6YTF - chains 3 and n of the 10 polymer chains in the assembly; structure by electron microscopy, 3.00 A resolution.

[Chain 3]
Molecule: 16S ribosomal RNA
From: Acinetobacter baumannii (strain ATCC 19606 / DSM 30007 / CIP 70.34 / JCM 6841 / NBRC 109757 / NCIMB 12457 / NCTC 12156 / 81)
Sequence (1544 nucleotides; each row starts with the number of its first residue):
     1 UUUAACUGAA GAGUUUGAUC AUGGCUCAGA UUGAACGCUG GCGGCAGGCU UAACACAUGC
    61 AAGUCGAGCG GGGGAAGGUA GCUUGCUACC GGACCUAGCG GCGGACGGGU GAGUAAUGCU
   121 UAGGAAUCUG CCUAUUAGUG GGGGACAACA UCUCGAAAGG GAUGCUAAUA CCGCAUACGU
   181 CCUACGGGAG AAAGCAGGGG AUCUUCGGAC CUUGCGCUAA UAGAUGAGCC UAAGUCGGAU
   241 UAGCUAGUUG GUGGGGUAAA GGCCUACCAA GGCGACGAUC UGUAGCGGGU CUGAGAGGAU
   301 GAUCCGCCAC ACUGGGACUG AGACACGGCC CAGACUCCUA CGGGAGGCAG CAGUGGGGAA
   361 UAUUGGACAA UGGGGGGAAC CCUGAUCCAG CCAUGCCGCG UGUGUGAAGA AGGCCUUAUG
   421 GUUGUAAAGC ACUUUAAGCG AGGAGGAGGC UACUUUAGUU AAUACCUAGA GAUAGUGGAC
   481 GUUACUCGCA GAAUAAGCAC CGGCUAACUC UGUGCCAGCA GCCGCGGUAA UACAGAGGGU
   541 GCGAGCGUUA AUCGGAUUUA CUGGGCGUAA AGCGUGCGUA GGCGGCUUAU UAAGUCGGAU
   601 GUGAAAUCCC CGAGCUUAAC UUGGGAAUUG CAUUCGAUAC UGGUGAGCUA GAGUAUGGGA
   661 GAGGAUGGUA GAAUUCCAGG UGUAGCGGUG AAAUGCGUAG AGAUCUGGAG GAAUACCGAU
   721 GGCGAAGGCA GCCAUCUGGC CUAAUACUGA CGCUGAGGUA CGAAAGCAUG GGGAGCAAAC
   781 AGGAUUAGAU ACCCUGGUAG UCCAUGCCGU AAACGAUGUC UACUAGCCGU UGGGGCCUUU
   841 GAGGCUUUAG UGGCGCAGCU AACGCGAUAA GUAGACCGCC UGGGGAGUAC GGUCGCAAGA
   901 CUAAAACUCA AAUGAAUUGA CGGGGGCCCG CACAAGCGGU GGAGCAUGUG GUUUAAUUCG
   961 AUGCAACGCG AAGAACCUUA CCUGGCCUUG ACAUACUAGA AACUUUCCAG AGAUGGAUUG
  1021 GUGCCUUCGG GAAUCUAGAU ACAGGUGCUG CAUGGCUGUC GUCAGCUCGU GUCGUGAGAU
  1081 GUUGGGUUAA GUCCCGCAAC GAGCGCAACC CUUUUCCUUA CUUGCCAGCA UUUCGGAUGG
  1141 GAACUUUAAG GAUACUGCCA GUGACAAACU GGAGGAAGGC GGGGACGACG UCAAGUCAUC
  1201 AUGGCCCUUA CGGCCAGGGC UACACACGUG CUACAAUGGU CGGUACAAAG GGUUGCUACA
  1261 CAGCGAUGUG AUGCUAAUCU CAAAAAGCCG AUCGUAGUCC GGAUUGGAGU CUGCAACUCG
  1321 ACUCCAUGAA GUCGGAAUCG CUAGUAAUCG CGGAUCAGAA UGCCGCGGUG AAUACGUUCC
  1381 CGGGCCUUGU ACACACCGCC CGUCACACCA UGGGAGUUUG UUGCACCAGA AGUAGCUAGC
  1441 CUAACUGCAA AGAGGGCGGU UACCACGGUG UGGCCGAUGA CUGGGGUGAA GUCGUAACAA
  1501 GGUAGCCGUA GGGGAACCUG CGGCUGGAUC ACCUCCUUAA CGAA
Not modelled in the structure: 1-923, 1023-1030, 1385-1544
Ion coordination: Mg2+ site 1 near A934 (its only coordinating residue here); Mg2+ site 2: A961, U1196; Mg2+ site 3 near C969 (its only coordinating residue here); Mg2+ site 4 near C977 (its only coordinating residue here); Mg2+ site 5 near U989 (its only coordinating residue here); Mg2+ site 6: C1051, A1194; Mg2+ site 7: C1051, A1194, G1195 (together with tigecycline); Mg2+ site 8: G1055, U1196; Mg2+ site 9 near G1091 (its only coordinating residue here); Mg2+ site 10: U1092, G1105; Mg2+ site 11 near A1107 (its only coordinating residue here); Mg2+ site 12 near G1204 (its only coordinating residue here); 5 more Mg2+ sites not listed
Residues lining bound ligands: tigecycline (T1C): U1049, G1050, C1051, A1052, C1192, A1193, A1194, G1195
From the paper describing this entry:
  - binding site for tigecycline: C1051, C1192, A1193

[Chain n]
Protein: 30S ribosomal protein S13
From: Acinetobacter baumannii (strain ATCC 19606 / DSM 30007 / CIP 70.34 / JCM 6841 / NBRC 109757 / NCIMB 12457 / NCTC 12156 / 81)
UniProtKB: D0CD19 (D0CD19_ACIB2); numbering as in UniProt (aligned over 1-118)
Amino-acid sequence (118 residues; row label = number of the first residue in the row):
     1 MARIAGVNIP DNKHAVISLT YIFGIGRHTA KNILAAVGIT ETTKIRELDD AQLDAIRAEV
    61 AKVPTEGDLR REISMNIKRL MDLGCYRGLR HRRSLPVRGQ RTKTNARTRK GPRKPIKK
Not modelled in the structure: 1, 117-118
Ion coordination: Mg2+: Thr20 (shared with U1327(3) of chain 3)

[Chain 3 / chain n interface]
Pairs across the interface (77; chain 3 residue first):
  A943(3) - Arg113(n)  salt bridge to the phosphate
  G944(3) - Arg107(n)  phosphate contact
  G944(3) - Thr108(n)  phosphate contact
  C945(3) - Asn105(n)  base contact
  C945(3) - Ala106(n)  phosphate contact
  C945(3) - Arg107(n)  hydrogen bond to the phosphate
  C945(3) - Thr108(n)  hydrogen bond to the phosphate
  A946(3) - Gln100(n)  phosphate contact
  A946(3) - Arg101(n)  phosphate contact
  A946(3) - Asn105(n)  base contact
  U947(3) - Arg101(n)  salt bridge to the phosphate
  U947(3) - Thr104(n)  base contact
  U947(3) - Asn105(n)  hydrogen bond to the base
  G948(3) - Arg101(n)  salt bridge to the phosphate
  U949(3) - Lys103(n)  base contact
  G950(3) - Lys103(n)  base contact
  G951(3) - Lys103(n)  base contact
  A1222(3) - Arg101(n)  phosphate contact
  A1222(3) - Thr102(n)  hydrogen bond to the phosphate
  A1222(3) - Lys103(n)  phosphate contact
  C1223(3) - Arg90(n)  salt bridge to the phosphate
  C1223(3) - Leu95(n)  phosphate contact
  C1223(3) - Thr102(n)  hydrogen bond to the sugar
  C1223(3) - Lys103(n)  base contact
  C1223(3) - Lys110(n)  hydrogen bond to the sugar
  A1224(3) - Leu95(n)  phosphate contact
  A1224(3) - Lys110(n)  phosphate contact
  A1224(3) - Lys114(n)  sugar contact
  A1224(3) - Ile116(n)  base contact
  C1225(3) - Lys103(n)  hydrogen bond to the base
  C1225(3) - Arg107(n)  salt bridge to the phosphate
  C1225(3) - Lys110(n)  salt bridge to the phosphate
  C1225(3) - Pro112(n)  phosphate contact
  C1225(3) - Arg113(n)  phosphate contact
  C1225(3) - Lys114(n)  hydrogen bond to the phosphate
  A1226(3) - Thr104(n)  base contact
  A1226(3) - Arg113(n)  salt bridge to the phosphate
  C1227(3) - Thr104(n)  base contact
  U1292(3) - His14(n)  phosphate contact
  C1299(3) - Lys13(n)  salt bridge to the phosphate
  C1299(3) - Ile17(n)  sugar contact
  C1299(3) - Tyr21(n)  hydrogen bond to the phosphate
  A1303(3) - Thr108(n)  sugar contact
  U1304(3) - Gln100(n)  hydrogen bond to the phosphate
  U1304(3) - Thr108(n)  sugar contact
  U1304(3) - Arg109(n)  sugar contact
  U1305(3) - His91(n)  phosphate contact
  U1305(3) - Pro96(n)  phosphate contact
  U1305(3) - Val97(n)  hydrogen bond to the phosphate
  U1305(3) - Arg98(n)  salt bridge to the phosphate
  U1305(3) - Gln100(n)  hydrogen bond to the phosphate
  G1306(3) - Ile73(n)  sugar contact
  G1306(3) - Arg87(n)  salt bridge to the phosphate
  G1306(3) - His91(n)  salt bridge to the phosphate
  G1306(3) - Val97(n)  phosphate contact
  G1306(3) - Arg98(n)  salt bridge to the phosphate
  G1307(3) - Asn76(n)  sugar contact
  G1307(3) - Arg87(n)  salt bridge to the phosphate
  U1318(3) - Tyr86(n)  hydrogen bond to the phosphate
  C1319(3) - Tyr86(n)  phosphate contact
  C1319(3) - Arg90(n)  salt bridge to the phosphate
  G1320(3) - Gly99(n)  phosphate contact
  C1325(3) - His28(n)  phosphate contact
  C1325(3) - Thr29(n)  phosphate contact
  A1326(3) - Gly24(n)  hydrogen bond to the phosphate
  A1326(3) - Ile25(n)  hydrogen bond to the phosphate
  A1326(3) - Gly26(n)  hydrogen bond to the phosphate
  A1326(3) - Arg27(n)  phosphate contact
  A1326(3) - His28(n)  hydrogen bond to the phosphate
  A1326(3) - Thr29(n)  hydrogen bond to the phosphate
  A1326(3) - Leu69(n)  sugar contact
  U1327(3) - Ile22(n)  phosphate contact
  U1327(3) - Phe23(n)  phosphate contact
  U1327(3) - Gly24(n)  hydrogen bond to the phosphate
  U1327(3) - Ile25(n)  hydrogen bond to the phosphate
  U1327(3) - Gly26(n)  phosphate contact
  G1328(3) - Phe23(n)  phosphate contact
Other interface residues (no listed pair), chain 3 (35 interface residues in all): G942, U1221, C1293, U1298, C1317, A1329
Other interface residues (no listed pair), chain n (43 interface residues in all): Thr20, Lys44, Ile77, Leu80

[In short]
35 residues of chain 3 and 43 residues of chain n are in contact, with 20 hydrogen bonds and 14 salt bridges.
Among the polar pairs are U947(3)-Asn105(n), C1225(3)-Lys103(n) and C1223(3)-Thr102(n). Ligands of chain 3:
tigecycline. From the paper: a binding site for tigecycline at C1051(3), C1192(3) and A1193(3).
Here chain 3 is 16S ribosomal RNA and chain n is 30S ribosomal protein S13, both from Acinetobacter baumannii
(strain ATCC 19606 / DSM 30007 / CIP 70.34 / JCM 6841 / NBRC 109757 / NCIMB 12457 / NCTC 12156 / 81). Entry
6YTF (Acinetobacter baumannii ribosome-tigecycline complex - 30S subunit head) was determined by electron
microscopy together with 6YPU, 6YS5 and 6YT9 from the same study.
